PDB entry 2ENR | X-ray diffraction, 2.35 A resolution | chain A

[Chain A]
Protein: Concanavalin A
From: Canavalia ensiformis
UniProt: P02866 (CONA_CANEN); the construct has insertions or renumbered stretches relative to UniProt, so the offset changes along the chain: 96-103 = UniProt 8-15; 105-237 = UniProt 16-148
Chain sequence (237 residues; numbered 1 to 237; the number before each row is that of its first residue):
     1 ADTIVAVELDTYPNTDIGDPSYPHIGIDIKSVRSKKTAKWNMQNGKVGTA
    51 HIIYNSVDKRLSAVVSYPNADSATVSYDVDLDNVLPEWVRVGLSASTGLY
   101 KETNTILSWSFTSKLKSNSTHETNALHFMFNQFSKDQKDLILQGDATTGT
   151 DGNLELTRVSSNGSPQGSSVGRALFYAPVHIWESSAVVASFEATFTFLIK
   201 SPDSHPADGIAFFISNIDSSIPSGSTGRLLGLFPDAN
Construct notes: conflict Thr97 (Leu9 in P02866), Gly98 (Phe10 in P02866), Tyr100 (Pro12 in P02866), Lys101 (Ile13 in P02866), Glu102 (Phe14 in P02866), Thr105 (Phe16 in P02866), Leu107 (Thr18 in P02866), Ser108 (Met19 in P02866), Trp109 (Phe20 in P02866), Ser110 (Leu21 in P02866), Phe111 (Met22 in P02866), Thr112 (Val23 in P02866), Ser113 (Val24 in P02866), Lys114 (Asn25 in P02866), Leu115 (Lys26 in P02866), Lys116 (Val27 in P02866), Asn118 (Ser29 in P02866), Asp151 (Glu62 in P02866), Glu155 (Arg66 in P02866); insertion (104)
Metal / ion sites: Cd2+ site 1: Glu8, Asp10, Asp19, His24; Cd2+ site 2: Asp10, Tyr12, Asn14, Asp19

[Overview]
Glu8, Asp10, Asp19 and His24 form the Cd2+ site 1. The Cd2+ site 2 is built by Asp10, Tyr12, Asn14 and Asp19.
Chain A is Concanavalin A (Canavalia ensiformis); the structure, Co-crystals of demetallized concanavalin A
with cadmium having A cadmium ion bound in both the S1 ..., was determined by X-ray diffraction (same
publication as 3ENR).
